7TZB - chains A and B; structure by X-ray diffraction, 2.95 A resolution.

Chain A (and B):
Molecule: Serine--tRNA ligase, mitochondrial
From: Homo sapiens
Notes: EC 6.1.1.11; chain B of this document is another copy of the same molecule, construct and numbering; everything in this record applies to it too
UniProtKB: Q9NP81 (SYSM_HUMAN); numbering as in UniProt (aligned over 35-518)
Amino-acid sequence (484 residues; numbered 35 to 518; the number before each row is that of its first residue):
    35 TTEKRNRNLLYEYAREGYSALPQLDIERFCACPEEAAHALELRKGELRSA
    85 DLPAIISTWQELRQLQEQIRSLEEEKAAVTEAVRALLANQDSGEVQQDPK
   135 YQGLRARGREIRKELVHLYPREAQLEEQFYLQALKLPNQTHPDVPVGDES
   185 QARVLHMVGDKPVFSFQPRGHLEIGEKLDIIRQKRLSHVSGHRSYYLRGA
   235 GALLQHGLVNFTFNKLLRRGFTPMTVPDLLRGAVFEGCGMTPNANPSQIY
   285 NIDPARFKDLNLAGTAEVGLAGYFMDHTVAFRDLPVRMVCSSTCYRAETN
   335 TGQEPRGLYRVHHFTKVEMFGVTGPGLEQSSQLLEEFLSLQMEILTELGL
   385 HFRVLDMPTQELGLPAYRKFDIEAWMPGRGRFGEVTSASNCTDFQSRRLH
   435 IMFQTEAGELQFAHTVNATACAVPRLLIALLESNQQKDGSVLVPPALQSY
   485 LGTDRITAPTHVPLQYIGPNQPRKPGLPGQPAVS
Disordered / not traced: 35-38, 126-127, 335-337, 507-518 (chain B: 35-38, 125-128, 336-338, 507-518)
Small-molecule neighbours: 5'-O-(N-(L-seryl)-sulfamoyl)adenosine (SSA): T299, E301, R330, E332, L342, Y343, R344, V345, F348, K350, E352, E418, V419, T420, S421, N451, A452, T453, A456, P458, R459
From the paper describing this entry:
  - mutagenesis - R118A, R118A/R139A/R143A, R139A, R143A, R146A: decreased catalytic activity

Chain A / chain B interface:
Pairs across the interface - 158 pairs, chain A then chain B:
  Y47(A) - H222(B)  hydrogen bond (side chain-backbone)
  G51(A) - P503(B)
  G51(A) - N504(B)
  Y52(A) - H222(B)
  Y52(A) - P503(B)
  S53(A) - P503(B)
  A54(A) - P503(B)
  D213(A) - Y307(B)
  R216(A) - Y307(B)  hydrogen bond (side chain-backbone)
  R216(A) - H311(B)  hydrogen bond
  R219(A) - H311(B)
  S221(A) - R265(B)  hydrogen bond (backbone-side chain)
  H222(A) - Y47(B)  hydrogen bond (backbone-side chain)
  H222(A) - Y52(B)
  H222(A) - R265(B)
  V223(A) - L264(B)
  V223(A) - R265(B)  hydrogen bond (backbone-backbone)
  V223(A) - V268(B)  hydrophobic
  V223(A) - G306(B)
  S224(A) - P261(B)
  S224(A) - L263(B)
  S224(A) - L264(B)
  S224(A) - L294(B)
  G225(A) - R265(B)
  Y229(A) - P261(B)
  Y230(A) - M258(B)  hydrophobic
  Y230(A) - T259(B)
  Y230(A) - P261(B)
  Y230(A) - G303(B)  hydrogen bond (side chain-backbone)
  Y230(A) - G306(B)
  Y230(A) - Y307(B)
  L231(A) - M258(B)
  L231(A) - T259(B)  hydrogen bond (backbone-backbone)
  R232(A) - T256(B)
  R232(A) - P257(B)
  R232(A) - M258(B)
  R232(A) - Y307(B)  hydrogen bond
  R232(A) - M322(B)
  G233(A) - P257(B)  hydrogen bond (backbone-backbone)
  A236(A) - P257(B)  hydrophobic
  A236(A) - M258(B)
  A236(A) - T259(B)
  L237(A) - L251(B)  hydrophobic
  L237(A) - P257(B)  hydrophobic
  H240(A) - F247(B)
  H240(A) - S325(B)  hydrogen bond
  N244(A) - H240(B)
  N244(A) - N244(B)  hydrogen bond
  F247(A) - H240(B)
  L251(A) - L237(B)  hydrophobic
  T256(A) - R232(B)
  P257(A) - R232(B)
  P257(A) - G233(B)  hydrogen bond (backbone-backbone)
  P257(A) - A236(B)
  M258(A) - Y230(B)  hydrophobic
  M258(A) - L231(B)
  M258(A) - R232(B)
  M258(A) - A236(B)
  T259(A) - Y230(B)
  T259(A) - L231(B)  hydrogen bond (backbone-backbone)
  T259(A) - A236(B)
  T259(A) - Q239(B)
  V260(A) - Y230(B)  hydrophobic
  P261(A) - S224(B)
  P261(A) - Y229(B)
  P261(A) - Y230(B)
  P261(A) - H347(B)
  D262(A) - T327(B)
  D262(A) - Y329(B)  hydrogen bond
  L263(A) - S224(B)
  L264(A) - V223(B)
  L264(A) - S224(B)
  R265(A) - S221(B)  hydrogen bond (side chain-backbone)
  R265(A) - H222(B)
  R265(A) - V223(B)  hydrogen bond (backbone-backbone)
  R265(A) - G225(B)
  S281(A) - R290(B)
  I283(A) - R290(B)  hydrogen bond (backbone-side chain)
  Y284(A) - L263(B)  hydrophobic
  Y284(A) - I286(B)  hydrophobic
  Y284(A) - F291(B)  hydrophobic
  Y284(A) - L294(B)  hydrophobic
  N285(A) - I286(B)
  N285(A) - D287(B)  hydrogen bond (backbone-backbone)
  N285(A) - R290(B)
  I286(A) - Y284(B)  hydrophobic
  I286(A) - N285(B)
  I286(A) - I286(B)  hydrophobic
  D287(A) - N285(B)  hydrogen bond (backbone-backbone)
  D287(A) - D287(B)
  D287(A) - P288(B)
  P288(A) - D287(B)
  R290(A) - A278(B)
  R290(A) - N279(B)  hydrogen bond (side chain-backbone)
  R290(A) - S281(B)
  R290(A) - N285(B)
  F291(A) - Y284(B)  hydrophobic
  F291(A) - A331(B)  hydrophobic
  F291(A) - T333(B)
  L294(A) - S224(B)
  L296(A) - I286(B)  hydrophobic
  L296(A) - L296(B)  hydrophobic
  G303(A) - Y230(B)  hydrogen bond (backbone-side chain)
  G306(A) - Y230(B)
  Y307(A) - D213(B)
  Y307(A) - R216(B)  hydrogen bond (backbone-side chain)
  Y307(A) - Y230(B)
  Y307(A) - R232(B)  hydrogen bond
  Y307(A) - L498(B)
  F308(A) - L498(B)  hydrophobic
  M309(A) - V223(B)  hydrophobic
  D310(A) - Y500(B)
  D310(A) - I501(B)  hydrogen bond (backbone-backbone)
  D310(A) - G502(B)
  H311(A) - R216(B)
  H311(A) - L498(B)
  H311(A) - Q499(B)
  H311(A) - Y500(B)
  H311(A) - I501(B)
  T312(A) - L498(B)
  T312(A) - Q499(B)  hydrogen bond (backbone-backbone)
  T312(A) - I501(B)
  V313(A) - L498(B)  hydrophobic
  R316(A) - V496(B)
  D317(A) - H495(B)
  D317(A) - V496(B)  hydrogen bond (side chain-backbone)
  T327(A) - D262(B)
  T327(A) - T327(B)  hydrogen bond
  Y329(A) - D262(B)  hydrogen bond
  Y329(A) - Y329(B)  hydrogen bond
  A331(A) - F291(B)  hydrophobic
  H347(A) - P261(B)
  H434(A) - I501(B)
  L444(A) - I501(B)  hydrophobic
  T494(A) - R316(B)
  H495(A) - D317(B)
  V496(A) - R316(B)
  V496(A) - D317(B)  hydrogen bond (backbone-side chain)
  L498(A) - Y307(B)
  L498(A) - F308(B)  hydrophobic
  L498(A) - H311(B)
  L498(A) - T312(B)
  L498(A) - V313(B)  hydrophobic
  Q499(A) - H311(B)  hydrogen bond (backbone-side chain)
  Q499(A) - T312(B)  hydrogen bond (backbone-backbone)
  Y500(A) - Y52(B)
  Y500(A) - D310(B)
  Y500(A) - H311(B)
  I501(A) - D310(B)  hydrogen bond (backbone-backbone)
  I501(A) - H311(B)
  I501(A) - T312(B)
  I501(A) - H434(B)
  I501(A) - M436(B)  hydrophobic
  G502(A) - D310(B)
  P503(A) - S53(B)
  P503(A) - A54(B)
  N504(A) - G51(B)
  N504(A) - Y52(B)
Also at the interface, not in a pair above, chain A (82 interface residues in all): H226, S228, Q239, V268, L304, A314, M322, T333, M436, P497
Also at the interface, not in a pair above, chain B (80 interface residues in all): V260, P276, P280, M309, A314, L444

Summary:
The interface between chain A and chain B involves 82 residues on one side and 80 on the other; the contacts
include 34 hydrogen bonds. Polar contacts include Y47(A)-H222(B), R216(A)-Y307(B) and R216(A)-H311(B). Chain A
binds 5'-O-(N-(L-seryl)-sulfamoyl)adenosine. From the paper: R118A, R118A/R139A/R143A and R139A of chain A,
among others, reduce catalytic activity; 5 substitutions were tested in all.
Both chains are Serine--tRNA ligase, mitochondrial (Homo sapiens). Entry 7TZB (Crystal structure of the human
mitochondrial seryl-tRNA synthetase (mt SerRS) bound with a seryl-adenylate analogue) was determined by X-ray
diffraction (same publication as 7U2A and 7U2B).
